7P7D - chain A; structure by X-ray diffraction, 1.45 A resolution.

[Chain A]
Molecule: Glycogen phosphorylase, muscle form
Source organism: Oryctolagus cuniculus
Notes: EC 2.4.1.1
Reference sequence: P00489 (PYGM_RABIT); residues 7-836 here correspond to UniProt positions 8-837 (UniProt number = residue number + 1)
Chain sequence (830 residues; numbered 7 to 836; the number before each row is that of its first residue):
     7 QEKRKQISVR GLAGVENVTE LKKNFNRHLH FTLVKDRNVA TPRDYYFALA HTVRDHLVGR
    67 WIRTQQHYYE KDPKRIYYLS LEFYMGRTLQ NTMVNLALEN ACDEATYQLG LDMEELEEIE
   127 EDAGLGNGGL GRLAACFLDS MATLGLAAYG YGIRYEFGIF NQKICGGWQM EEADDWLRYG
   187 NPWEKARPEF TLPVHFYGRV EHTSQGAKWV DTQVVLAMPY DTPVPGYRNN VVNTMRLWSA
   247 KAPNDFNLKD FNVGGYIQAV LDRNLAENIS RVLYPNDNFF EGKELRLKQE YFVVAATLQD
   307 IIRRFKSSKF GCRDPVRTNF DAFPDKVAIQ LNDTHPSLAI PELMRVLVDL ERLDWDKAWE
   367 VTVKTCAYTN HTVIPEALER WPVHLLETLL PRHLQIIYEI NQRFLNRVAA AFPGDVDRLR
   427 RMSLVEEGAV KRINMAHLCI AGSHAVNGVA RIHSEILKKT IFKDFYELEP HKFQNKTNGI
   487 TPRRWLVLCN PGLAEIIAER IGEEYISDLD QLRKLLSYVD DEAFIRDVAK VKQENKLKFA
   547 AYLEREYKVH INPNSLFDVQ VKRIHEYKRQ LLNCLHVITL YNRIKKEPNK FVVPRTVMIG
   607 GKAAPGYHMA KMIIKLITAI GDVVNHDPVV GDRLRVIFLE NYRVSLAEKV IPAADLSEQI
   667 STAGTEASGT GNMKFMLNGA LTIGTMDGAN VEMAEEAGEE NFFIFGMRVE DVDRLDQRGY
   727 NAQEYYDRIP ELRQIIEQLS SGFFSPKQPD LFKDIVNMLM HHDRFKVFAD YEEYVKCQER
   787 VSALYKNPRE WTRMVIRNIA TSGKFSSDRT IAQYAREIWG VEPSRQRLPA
Not modelled in the structure: 253-259, 316-323
Modified / non-standard residues: Cys171 (S-hydroxycysteine; CSO); Lys680 ((2S)-2-amino-6-[[3-hydroxy-2-methyl-5-(phosphonooxymethyl)pyridin-4-yl]methylideneamino]hexanoic acid; LLP)
Sequence notes: conflict Ile380 (Leu381 in P00489)
From the paper describing this entry:
  - contacts within the chain: Ser14-Glu501 (hydrogen bond)
  - post-translational modification sites: Ser14 (citing earlier work)
  - conformationally variable residues (order/disorder transition): Gln7 to Asn23, Asn253 to Val259, Phe316 to Arg323

[Overview]
From the paper: a modification site at Ser14; conformational variability at Gln7, Asn253 and Phe316.
Chain A is Glycogen phosphorylase, muscle form (Oryctolagus cuniculus); the structure, Rabbit muscle Glycogen
Phosphorylase T state, was determined by X-ray diffraction, deposited together with 3E3N, 3E3O and 3E3L.
